1S5H - chains B and C of the 3 polymer chains in the assembly; structure by X-ray diffraction, 2.20 A resolution.

Chain B:
Molecule: Antibody fab fragment heavy chain
From: Mus musculus
Notes: antibody fragment or engineered binder
Sequence (219 residues; numbered 1 to 219; the number before each row is that of its first residue):
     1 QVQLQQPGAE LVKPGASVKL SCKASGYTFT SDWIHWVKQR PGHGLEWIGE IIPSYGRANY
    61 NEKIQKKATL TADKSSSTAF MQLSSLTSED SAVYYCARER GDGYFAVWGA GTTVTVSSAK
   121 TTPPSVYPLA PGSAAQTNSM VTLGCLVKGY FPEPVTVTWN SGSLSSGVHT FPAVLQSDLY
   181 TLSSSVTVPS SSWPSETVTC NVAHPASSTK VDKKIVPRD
Disulfides: Cys22-Cys96

Chain C:
Molecule: Voltage-gated potassium channel
From: Streptomyces coelicolor, Streptomyces lividans
UniProtKB: Q54397 (KCSA_STRCO); numbering as in UniProt (aligned over 1-124)
Sequence (124 residues; each row starts with the number of its first residue):
     1 MAPMLSGLLA RLVKLLLGRH GSALHWRAAG AATVLLVIVL LAGSYLAVLA ERGAPGAQLI
    61 TYPRALWWSV ETATCVGYGD LYPVTLWGRL VAVVVMVAGI TSFGLVTAAL ATWFVGREQE
   121 RRGH
Unresolved in the structure: 1-21
Differences from the reference sequence: engineered mutation Ala2 (Pro in Q54397), Cys75 (Thr in Q54397)
Bound ions: K+ site 1: Cys75, Val76; K+ site 2: Val76, Gly77; K+ site 3: Gly77, Tyr78
Ligand contacts:
  - diacyl glycerol (DGA): Pro63, Leu66, Trp67, Val70, Val84, Thr85, Leu86, Arg89, Leu90, Val93
  - nonan-1-ol (F09): Leu46, Leu49, Ala50, Trp87, Val91

How chain B and chain C interact:
Residue-residue contacts - 24 pairs, chain B then chain C:
  Thr30(B) - Tyr45(C)
  Ser31(B) - Tyr62(C)
  Trp33(B) - Arg52(C)
  Trp33(B) - Tyr62(C)  hydrogen bond
  His35(B) - Arg52(C)
  Glu50(B) - Arg52(C)  salt bridge
  Ile52(B) - Tyr45(C)
  Ile52(B) - Leu49(C)  hydrophobic
  Ile52(B) - Tyr62(C)
  Ser54(B) - Tyr45(C)  hydrogen bond
  Tyr55(B) - Tyr45(C)
  Tyr55(B) - Leu49(C)  hydrophobic
  Arg57(B) - Leu49(C)
  Arg57(B) - Arg52(C)
  Asn59(B) - Arg52(C)
  Asn59(B) - Gly53(C)
  Glu62(B) - Gly53(C)
  Glu62(B) - Pro55(C)
  Glu99(B) - Arg52(C)  salt bridge
  Gly101(B) - Arg52(C)
  Gly101(B) - Thr61(C)
  Gly101(B) - Tyr62(C)  hydrogen bond (backbone-backbone)
  Asp102(B) - Thr61(C)
  Gly103(B) - Thr61(C)
Also at the interface, not in a pair above, chain B (16 interface residues in all): Arg100
Also at the interface, not in a pair above, chain C (9 interface residues in all): Val48, Pro63

In short:
16 residues of chain B and 9 residues of chain C are in contact, with 3 hydrogen bonds and 2 salt bridges.
Polar pairs include Glu50(B)-Arg52(C), Glu99(B)-Arg52(C) and Trp33(B)-Tyr62(C). Nonan-1-ol is bound between
chain B and chain C. Bound to chain C: diacyl glycerol.
Here chain B is Antibody fab fragment heavy chain (Mus musculus) and chain C is Voltage-gated potassium
channel (Streptomyces coelicolor, Streptomyces lividans). Entry 1S5H (Potassium Channel Kcsa-Fab Complex T75C
mutant in K+) was determined by X-ray diffraction.
